PDB entry 8CJ2 | X-ray diffraction, 2.13 A resolution | chains A and E of the 8 polymer chains in the assembly

Chain A:
Protein: Histone chaperone ASF1A
Source organism: Homo sapiens
Reference sequence: Q9Y294 (ASF1A_HUMAN); residues 1-156 here = UniProt positions 1-156
Sequence (156 residues; numbered 1 to 156; the number before each row is that of its first residue):
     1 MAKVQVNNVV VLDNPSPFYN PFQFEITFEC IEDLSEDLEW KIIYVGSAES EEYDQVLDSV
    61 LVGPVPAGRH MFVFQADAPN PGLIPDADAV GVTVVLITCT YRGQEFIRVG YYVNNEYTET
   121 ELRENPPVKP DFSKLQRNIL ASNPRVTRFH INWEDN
Not modelled in the structure: 155-156
UniProt features mapped onto this chain:
  - motif: Ile31 to Asp37 (Required for interaction with HIRA)
  - mutagenesis: Glu36 to Asp37 (Abrogates interaction with HIRA and induction of senescence-associated heterochromatin foci), Asp37 (D37A: Abrogates interaction with CHAF1B and HIRA), Glu49 (E49A: Loss of interaction with TLK2), Asp54 (D54R: Reduces interaction with histone H3), Val62 to Pro64 (Abrogates interaction with HIRA and induction of senescence-associated heterochromatin foci), Asp88 (D88A: Loss of interaction with TLK2. Reduced phosphorylation), Val94 (V94R: Abrogates interaction with histone H3 and histone H4. Loss of interaction with TLK2. Reduced phosphorylation), Arg108 (R108E: Reduces interaction with histone H3)

Chain E:
Protein: c3u_5 chimera inhibitor of histone chaperone ASF1
Sequence (11 residues; numbered 0 to 10; the number before each row is that of its first residue; numbering starts at 0):
     0 XEKXAXXXRI X
Modified residues: ACE (acetyl group) at position 0, ALN (naphthalen-2-yl-3-alanine) at position 3, OUR ([azanyl-[[(4S)-4-azanyl-5-(carboxyamino)pentyl]amino]methylidene]azanium) at position 5, URL ([(2S)-2-azanyl-4-methyl-pentyl]carbamic acid) at position 6, QQ8 ((4S)-4-azanyl-5-formamido-pentanamide) at position 7, 66N (L-alaninamide) at position 10

Interface between chain A and chain E:
Residue-residue contacts (19):
  Val45(A) - Arg8(E)
  Ala48(A) - OUR_5(E)
  Ala48(A) - URL_6(E)
  Glu51(A) - OUR_5(E)
  Glu51(A) - Arg8(E)  salt bridge
  Asp54(A) - Arg8(E)  salt bridge
  Val92(A) - URL_6(E)
  Val94(A) - URL_6(E)
  Val94(A) - Ile9(E)  hydrophobic
  Leu96(A) - Arg8(E)
  Leu96(A) - Ile9(E)  hydrophobic
  Arg108(A) - Arg8(E)
  Arg108(A) - 66N_10(E)
  Gly110(A) - Ile9(E)
  Tyr111(A) - Ile9(E)
  Tyr112(A) - URL_6(E)  hydrogen bond (side chain-backbone)
  Tyr112(A) - Ile9(E)
  Arg145(A) - Ile9(E)
  Thr147(A) - 66N_10(E)
Interface residues without a listed pair, chain A (15 interface residues in all): Thr93, Phe149

Summary:
The interface between chain A and chain E involves 15 residues on one side and 5 on the other, with 1 hydrogen
bond and 2 salt bridges. Polar contacts include Glu51(A)-Arg8(E), Asp54(A)-Arg8(E) and Tyr112(A)-URL_6(E).
From UniProt: 10 mutagenesis sites on chain A.
Chain A is Histone chaperone ASF1A (Homo sapiens) and chain E is c3u_5 chimera inhibitor of histone chaperone
ASF1; the structure, Urea-based foldamer inhibitor c3u_5 chimera in complex with ASF1 histone chaperone, was
determined by X-ray diffraction together with 8BV1, 8CJ1 and 8CJ3 from the same study.
